PDB entry 8ZMQ | X-ray diffraction, 2.20 A resolution | chain A

# Chain A
Name: Brd4_human
From: Homo sapiens
UniProt: O60885 (BRD4_HUMAN); numbering as in UniProt (aligned over 333-460)
Chain sequence (147 residues; row label = number of the first residue in the row):
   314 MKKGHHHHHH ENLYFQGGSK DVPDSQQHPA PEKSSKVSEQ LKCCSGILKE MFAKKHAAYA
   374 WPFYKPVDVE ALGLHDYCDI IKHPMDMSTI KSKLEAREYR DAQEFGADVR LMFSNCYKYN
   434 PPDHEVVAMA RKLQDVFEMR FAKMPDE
Not modelled in the structure: 314-348, 459-460
Construct notes: initiating methionine (314); expression tag (315-332)
UniProt features mapped onto this chain:
  - site: N433 (Acetylated histone binding)
  - natural variant: Y390 (Y390C: Found in a patient with a neurodevelopmental syndrome; uncertain significance), Y430 (Y430C: In CDLS6)
  - mutagenesis: N433 (N433A: Abolishes binding to acetylated histones)
Small-molecule neighbours: A1L12 (2-(2-(adamantan-1-yl)-4-ethyl-1H-imidazol-5-yl)-7-(2-(4-fluoro-2,6-dimethylphenoxy)-5-(2-hydroxypropan-2-yl)phenyl)-5-methylfuro[3,2-c]pyridin-4(5H)-one): W374, P375, F376, P379, V380, D381, L385, L387, C429, Y432, N433, P434, H437, E438, V439, M442

# Summary
Ligands of chain A: compound A1L12. Curated annotation (UniProt) lists one mutagenesis site.
Chain A is Brd4_human (Homo sapiens); the structure, Crystal Structure of the second bromodomain of human BRD4
BD2 in complex with the inhibitor Y13190, was determined by X-ray diffraction together with 8Z69, 8ZM8 and
8ZMB from the same study.
